Entry 6BRA (X-ray diffraction, 1.11 A resolution); this record covers chains B and S of the 3 polymer chains in the assembly.

# Chain B
Name: Protease
From: Human immunodeficiency virus 1
UniProtKB: Q5RZ08 (Q5RZ08_9HIV1); numbering as in UniProt (aligned over 1-99)
Chain sequence (99 residues; row label = number of the first residue in the row):
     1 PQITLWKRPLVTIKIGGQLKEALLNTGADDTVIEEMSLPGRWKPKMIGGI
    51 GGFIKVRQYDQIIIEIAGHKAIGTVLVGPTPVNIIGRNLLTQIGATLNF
Sequence notes: engineered mutation Lys-7 (Gln in Q5RZ08), Asn-25 (Asp in Q5RZ08), Ile-33 (Leu in Q5RZ08), Ile-63 (Leu in Q5RZ08), Ala-67 (Cys in Q5RZ08), Ala-95 (Cys in Q5RZ08)
From the paper describing this entry:
  - self-association interface (contacts with another copy of this molecule); pairs are residue here / residue on that copy: Gly-51/Ile-50 (water-mediated contact)
  - conformationally variable residues (loop rearrangement): Gly-49
  - mutagenesis - D25N: abolished catalytic activity (citing earlier work)

# Chain S
Name: Phage display-optimized HIV-1 protease substrate
Chain sequence (8 residues; each row starts with the number of its first residue):
     1 SGIFLETS

# Interface between chain B and chain S
Pairs across the interface (51; chain B residue first):
  Arg-8(B) with Ser-1(S), hydrogen bond (side chain-backbone); Gly-2(S); Thr-7(S)
  Leu-23(B) with Phe-4(S), hydrophobic; Leu-5(S), hydrophobic
  Asn-25(B) with Phe-4(S), hydrogen bond (side chain-backbone); Leu-5(S)
  Gly-27(B) with Gly-2(S); Ile-3(S); Phe-4(S), hydrogen bond (backbone-backbone); Leu-5(S); Glu-6(S), hydrogen bond (backbone-backbone)
  Ala-28(B) with Gly-2(S); Ile-3(S), hydrophobic; Glu-6(S)
  Asp-29(B) with Ser-1(S); Gly-2(S), hydrogen bond (backbone-backbone); Ile-3(S); Glu-6(S), hydrogen bond (backbone-side chain); Thr-7(S); Ser-8(S), hydrogen bond (side chain-backbone)
  Asp-30(B) with Ser-1(S), hydrogen bond; Ile-3(S); Glu-6(S), hydrogen bond (backbone-side chain); Ser-8(S), hydrogen bond
  Lys-45(B) with Ser-1(S), hydrogen bond; Ser-8(S), hydrogen bond
  Met-46(B) with Ser-1(S)
  Ile-47(B) with Ser-1(S); Ile-3(S), hydrophobic; Glu-6(S); Thr-7(S)
  Gly-48(B) with Ser-1(S), hydrogen bond (backbone-backbone); Gly-2(S); Ile-3(S), hydrogen bond (backbone-backbone); Leu-5(S); Glu-6(S); Thr-7(S), hydrogen bond (backbone-backbone)
  Gly-49(B) with Ile-3(S); Phe-4(S); Leu-5(S)
  Ile-50(B) with Ile-3(S); Leu-5(S); Glu-6(S)
  Pro-81(B) with Ser-1(S); Phe-4(S), hydrophobic; Leu-5(S)
  Val-82(B) with Phe-4(S), hydrophobic; Leu-5(S), hydrophobic
  Ile-84(B) with Ile-3(S), hydrophobic; Phe-4(S), hydrophobic
Other interface residues (no listed pair), chain B (19 interface residues in all): Val-32, Leu-76, Thr-80
From the paper, about this interface:
  - specific contacts: Arg-8(B)/Ser-1(S) (water-mediated contact), Asp-30(B)/Glu-6(S) (hydrogen bond), Asp-30(B)/Ser-8(S) (hydrogen bond)

# Overview
19 residues of chain B face 8 of chain S across their interface, with 15 hydrogen bonds. Polar contacts
include Arg-8(B)/Ser-1(S), Asn-25(B)/Phe-4(S) and Asp-29(B)/Glu-6(S). The authors report a water-mediated
contact between Arg-8(B) and Ser-1(S); hydrogen bonds between Asp-30(B) and Glu-6(S) and Asp-30(B) and
Ser-8(S). From the paper: D25N of chain B abolishes catalytic activity; conformational variability at
Gly-49(B).
Chain B is Protease (Human immunodeficiency virus 1) and chain S is Phage display-optimized HIV-1 protease
substrate; the structure, HIV-1 protease (D25N, inactive) in complex with phage display optimized substrate
SGIFLETS, was determined by X-ray diffraction.
